Entry 7WBJ (electron microscopy, 3.42 A resolution); this record covers chains A and B of the 6 polymer chains in the assembly.

Chain A:
Protein: Guanine nucleotide-binding protein G(s) subunit alpha isoforms short
From: Bos taurus
Reference sequence: P04896 (GNAS2_BOVIN); numbering as in UniProt (aligned over 1-394)
Chain sequence (394 residues; each row starts with the number of its first residue):
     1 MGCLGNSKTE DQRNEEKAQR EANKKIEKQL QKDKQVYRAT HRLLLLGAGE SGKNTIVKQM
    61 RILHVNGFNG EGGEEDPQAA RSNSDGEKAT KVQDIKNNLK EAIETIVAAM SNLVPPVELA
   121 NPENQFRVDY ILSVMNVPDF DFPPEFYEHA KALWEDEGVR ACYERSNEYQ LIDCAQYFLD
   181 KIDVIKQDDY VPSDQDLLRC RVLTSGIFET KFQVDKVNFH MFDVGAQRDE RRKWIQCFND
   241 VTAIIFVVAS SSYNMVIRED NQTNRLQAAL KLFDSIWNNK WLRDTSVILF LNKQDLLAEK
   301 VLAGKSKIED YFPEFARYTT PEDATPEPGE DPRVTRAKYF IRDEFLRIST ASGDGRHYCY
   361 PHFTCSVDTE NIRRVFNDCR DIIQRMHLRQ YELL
Unresolved in the structure: 1-8, 63-203, 253-260
Differences from the reference sequence: engineered mutation Asn54 (Ser in P04896), Ala226 (Gly in P04896), Ala268 (Glu in P04896), Lys271 (Asn in P04896), Asp274 (Lys in P04896), Lys280 (Arg in P04896), Asp284 (Thr in P04896), Thr285 (Ile in P04896), Ser366 (Ala in P04896)
UniProt features mapped onto this chain:
  - region: Arg42 to Lys53, Thr55 (G1 motif), Asp196 to Thr204 (G2 motif), Phe219 to Gly225, Gln227, Arg228 (G3 motif), Ile288 to Asp295 (G4 motif), Thr364, Cys365, Val367 to Thr369 (G5 motif)
  - binding site (GTP): Gly47 to Lys53, Thr55, Leu197 to Thr204, Asp223 to Gly225, Gln227, Asn292 to Asp295
  - binding site (Mg(2+)): Thr204
  - modified residue: Ser352 (Phosphoserine)
  - lipidation: Gly2 (N-palmitoyl glycine), Cys3 (S-palmitoyl cysteine)
  - cross-link: Lys300 (Glycyl lysine isopeptide (Lys-Gly) (interchain with G-Cter in ubiquitin))

Chain B:
Protein: Guanine nucleotide-binding protein G(I)/G(S)/G(T) subunit beta-1
From: Rattus norvegicus
Reference sequence: P54311 (GBB1_RAT); residue numbers follow UniProt; this construct covers 2-340
Chain sequence (400 residues; numbered -33 to 366; the number before each row is that of its first residue; numbers below 1 keep their minus sign (Met-33 is residue -33)):
   -33 MHHHHHHSSG LVPRGSHMAS HHHHHHHHHH GSLLQSELDQ LRQEAEQLKN QIRDARKACA
    27 DATLSQITNN IDPVGRIQMR TRRTLRGHLA KIYAMHWGTD SRLLVSASQD GKLIIWDSYT
    87 TNKVHAIPLR SSWVMTCAYA PSGNYVACGG LDNICSIYNL KTREGNVRVS RELAGHTGYL
   147 SCCRFLDDNQ IVTSSGDTTC ALWDIETGQQ TTTFTGHTGD VMSLSLAPDT RLFVSGACDA
   207 SAKLWDVREG MCRQTFTGHE SDINAICFFP NGNAFATGSD DATCRLFDLR ADQELMTYSH
   267 DNIICGITSV SFSKSGRLLL AGYDDFNCNV WDALKADRAG VLAGHDNRVS CLGVTDDGMA
   327 VATGSWDSFL KIWNGSSGGG GSGGGGSSGV SGWRLFKKIS
Unresolved in the structure: -33 to 2, 343-366
Differences from the reference sequence: initiating methionine (-33); expression tag (-32 to 1, 341-366)
UniProt features mapped onto this chain:
  - modified residue: Ser2 (N-acetylserine), His266 (Phosphohistidine)

Chain A / chain B interface:
Pairs across the interface (45; chain A residue first):
  Gln19(A) with Asp83(B); Thr86(B), hydrogen bond; Asn88(B)
  Ala22(A) with Lys89(B)
  Asn23(A) with Asn88(B); Lys89(B), hydrogen bond (side chain-backbone)
  Ile26(A) with Lys89(B); Ala92(B), hydrophobic
  Glu27(A) with Lys89(B)
  Leu30(A) with Gly53(B); Ala92(B), hydrophobic
  Asp33(A) with Lys78(B), salt bridge
  Lys34(A) with Leu55(B)
  Tyr37(A) with Leu55(B), hydrophobic; Ala56(B)
  Gly206(A) with Leu117(B); Asp118(B); Asn119(B)
  Ile207(A) with Leu117(B)
  Phe222(A) with Trp99(B)
  Ala226(A) with Thr143(B)
  Gln227(A) with Leu117(B); Gly144(B); Tyr145(B)
  Arg228(A) with Gly162(B), hydrogen bond (side chain-backbone); Gly185(B), hydrogen bond (side chain-backbone); Asp186(B), salt bridge
  Glu230(A) with Asp186(B)
  Arg232(A) with Cys204(B), hydrogen bond
  Lys233(A) with Tyr145(B); Asp186(B); Met188(B); Asp228(B), salt bridge
  Trp234(A) with Leu117(B), hydrophobic
  Gln236(A) with Lys57(B)
  Cys237(A) with Lys57(B), hydrogen bond (backbone-side chain); Gln75(B); Leu117(B), hydrophobic
  Phe238(A) with Trp99(B), hydrophobic
  Asn239(A) with Lys57(B), hydrogen bond; Trp332(B)
  Asp240(A) with Lys57(B), salt bridge; Trp99(B)
  Trp281(A) with Asp290(B); Arg314(B)
Other interface residues (no listed pair), chain A (27 interface residues in all): Ser205, Val241
Other interface residues (no listed pair), chain B (32 interface residues in all): Asp76, Ile80, Thr87, Asp163, Asp246

In short:
The interface between chain A and chain B involves 27 residues on one side and 32 on the other, with 7
hydrogen bonds and 4 salt bridges. Polar pairs include Asp33(A)-Lys78(B), Arg228(A)-Asp186(B) and
Lys233(A)-Asp228(B).
Chain A is Guanine nucleotide-binding protein G(s) subunit alpha isoforms short (Bos taurus) and chain B is
Guanine nucleotide-binding protein G(I)/G(S)/G(T) subunit beta-1 (Rattus norvegicus); the structure, Cryo-EM
structure of N-terminal modified human vasoactive intestinal polypeptide receptor 2 (VIP2R) in complex with
PACAP27 ..., was determined by electron microscopy together with 7VQX from the same study.
